7NNL - chains A and B of the 4 polymer chains in the assembly; structure by electron microscopy, 3.10 A resolution.

== Chain A ==
Protein: Potassium-transporting ATPase potassium-binding subunit
Organism: Escherichia coli
UniProt: A0A2S5ZPF1 (A0A2S5ZPF1_ECOLX); numbering as in UniProt (aligned over 1-557)
Amino-acid sequence (557 residues; each row starts with the number of its first residue):
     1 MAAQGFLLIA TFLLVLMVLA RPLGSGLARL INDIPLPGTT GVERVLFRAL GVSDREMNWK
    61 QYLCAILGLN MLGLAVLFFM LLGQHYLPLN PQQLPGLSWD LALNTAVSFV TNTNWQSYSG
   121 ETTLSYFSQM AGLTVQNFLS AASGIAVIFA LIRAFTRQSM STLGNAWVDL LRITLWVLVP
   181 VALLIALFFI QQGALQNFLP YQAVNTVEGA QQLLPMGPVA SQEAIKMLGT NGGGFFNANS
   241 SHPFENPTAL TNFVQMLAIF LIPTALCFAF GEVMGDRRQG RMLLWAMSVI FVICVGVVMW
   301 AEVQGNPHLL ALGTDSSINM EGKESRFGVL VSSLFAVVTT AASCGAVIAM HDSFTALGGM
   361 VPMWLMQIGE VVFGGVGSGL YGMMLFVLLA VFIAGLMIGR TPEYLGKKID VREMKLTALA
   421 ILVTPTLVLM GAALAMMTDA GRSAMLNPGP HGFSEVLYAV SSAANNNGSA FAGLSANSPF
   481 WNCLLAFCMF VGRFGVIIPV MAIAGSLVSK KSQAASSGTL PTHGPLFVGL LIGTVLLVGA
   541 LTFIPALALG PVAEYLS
Bound ions: K+ site 1: N112, T113, N231, S343, C344, N466, N467; K+ site 2: N114, G232, G345, G468; K+ site 3: S343, S378; K+ site 4: G369, S378; K+ site 5 near Y381 (its only coordinating residue here); K+ site 6: A420, T424
Reported in the primary citation:
  - binding site for cardiolipin: W285, G524
  - specificity-determining residues: G232 (citing earlier work)

== Chain B ==
Protein: Potassium-transporting ATPase ATP-binding subunit
Organism: Escherichia coli
Notes: EC 7.2.2.6
UniProt: A0A024L5I2 (A0A024L5I2_ECOLX); numbering as in UniProt (aligned over 1-682)
Amino-acid sequence (682 residues; row label = number of the first residue in the row):
     1 MSRKQLALFE PTLVVQALKE AVKKLNPQAQ WRNPVMFIVW IGSLLTTCIS IAMASGAMPG
    61 NALFSAAISG WLWITVLFAN FAEALAEGRS KAQANSLKGV KKTAFARKLR EPKYGAAADK
   121 VPADQLRKGD IVLVEAGDII PCDGEVIEGG ASVDESAITG ESAPVIRESG GDFASVTGGT
   181 RILSDWLVIE CSVNPGETFL DRMIAMVEGA QRRKTPNEIA LTILLIALTI VFLLATATLW
   241 PFSAWGGNAV SVTVLVALLV CLIPTTIGGL LSAIGVAGMS RMLGANVIAT SGRAVEAAGD
   301 VDVLLLNKTG TITLGNRQAS EFIPAQGVDE KTLADAAQLA SLADETPEGR SIVILAKQRF
   361 NLRERDVQSL HATFVPFTAQ SRMSGINIDN RMIRKGSVDA IRRHVEANGG HFPTDVDQKV
   421 DQVARQGATP LVVVEGSRVL GVIALKDIVK GGIKERFAQL RKMGIKTVMI TGDNRLTAAA
   481 IAAEAGVDDF LAEATPEAKL ALIRQYQAEG RLVAMTGDGT NDAPALAQAD VAVAMNSGTQ
   541 AAKEAGNMVD LDSNPTKLIE VVHIGKQMLM TRGSLTTFSI ANDVAKYFAI IPAAFAATYP
   601 QLNALNIMCL HSPDSAILSA VIFNALIIVF LIPLALKGVS YKPLTASAML RRNLWIYGLG
   661 GLLVPFIGIK VIDLLLTVCG LV
Modified positions: S162 (phosphoserine; SEP)
Differences from the reference sequence: engineered mutation N307 (Asp in A0A024L5I2)
Small-molecule neighbours: AMP-PCP (ACP; phosphomethylphosphonic acid adenylate ester): D172, N307, K308, T309, G310, R317, D344, T346, E348, G349, F377, R382, M383, S384, K395, S397, T429, P430, L431, T471, G472, D473, K499, D518, G519, N521, D522
Reported in the primary citation:
  - contacts within the chain: F232-L262 (from molecular simulation)
  - binding site for cardiolipin: R651
  - mutagenesis - F232I: unchanged catalytic activity on K+
  - mutagenesis - L228R: unchanged catalytic activity
  - mutagenesis - F232A: increased catalytic activity
  - mutagenesis - D307N: abolished catalytic activity (citing earlier work)
  - post-translational modification sites: S162 (citing earlier work)
  - binding site for K+: K586 (citing earlier work)
  - binding site for K+: D583 (from molecular simulation)

== How chain A and chain B interact ==
Contacting residue pairs (87; chain A residue first):
  F392(A) with A220(B), hydrophobic; L221(B); L224(B), hydrophobic
  I393(A) with T576(B); T577(B)
  A394(A) with L650(B), hydrophobic
  L396(A) with N217(B); L221(B), hydrophobic; L569(B); M570(B), hydrogen bond (backbone-backbone); G573(B)
  M397(A) with L650(B), hydrophobic; N653(B); L654(B)
  I398(A) with K566(B); M570(B); A646(B); L650(B), hydrophobic
  G399(A) with G299(B); K566(B); L569(B); M570(B)
  R400(A) with G299(B); D300(B), salt bridge; K566(B); L569(B)
  T401(A) with D300(B), hydrogen bond
  V411(A) with P216(B); I219(B), hydrophobic; I223(B), hydrophobic
  M414(A) with A220(B), hydrophobic
  K415(A) with I223(B)
  A418(A) with I223(B), hydrophobic
  L422(A) with A227(B); I230(B), hydrophobic; V231(B), hydrophobic
  T426(A) with L234(B)
  L429(A) with L234(B), hydrophobic; A235(B); T238(B)
  M430(A) with L234(B), hydrophobic
  A432(A) with F242(B), hydrophobic
  A433(A) with T238(B); P241(B), hydrophobic; F242(B)
  M436(A) with P241(B); W245(B), hydrophobic
  M437(A) with P241(B), hydrophobic
  R442(A) with W245(B)
  M445(A) with W245(B), hydrophobic
  G449(A) with W245(B)
  P450(A) with Y599(B), hydrophobic
  F453(A) with F242(B), hydrophobic
  Q513(A) with G510(B)
  A514(A) with E509(B)
  S516(A) with D302(B)
  G518(A) with A646(B)
  L520(A) with A646(B); L650(B), hydrophobic
  P521(A) with S647(B)
  L526(A) with S647(B); L650(B), hydrophobic; R651(B); L654(B), hydrophobic
  L537(A) with I580(B), hydrophobic; V584(B), hydrophobic
  L541(A) with F232(B); I580(B); D583(B); Y587(B), hydrogen bond (backbone-side chain)
  T542(A) with V231(B); A235(B)
  I544(A) with Y587(B), hydrophobic
  P545(A) with L239(B); Y587(B); I591(B), hydrophobic
  A548(A) with I591(B), hydrophobic; L602(B)
  L549(A) with L239(B), hydrophobic; F242(B), hydrophobic; F595(B), hydrophobic; Y599(B), hydrophobic
  A553(A) with Q601(B), hydrogen bond (backbone-side chain)
  L556(A) with Q601(B); L602(B), hydrophobic; L605(B), hydrophobic
  S557(A) with Q601(B)
Other interface residues (no listed pair), chain A (52 interface residues in all): L389, P402, K408, P425, S517, T519, L530, A546, V552
Other interface residues (no listed pair), chain B (52 interface residues in all): S243, G464, R511, L512, S574, A604, M649

== Overview ==
The chain A/chain B interface involves 52 residues from each chain; the contacts include 4 hydrogen bonds and
1 salt bridge. Polar contacts include R400(A)-D300(B), T401(A)-D300(B) and L541(A)-Y587(B). The paper reports
a binding site for cardiolipin at W285(A), G524(A) and R651(B); F232A of chain B increases catalytic activity;
4 substitutions were tested in all.
Chain A is Potassium-transporting ATPase potassium-binding subunit and chain B is Potassium-transporting
ATPase ATP-binding subunit, both from Escherichia coli; the structure, Cryo-EM structure of the KdpFABC
complex in an E1-ATP conformation loaded with K+, was determined by electron microscopy, deposited together
with 7NNP.
